8VD0 - chains D and E of the 4 polymer chains in the assembly; structure by X-ray diffraction, 2.40 A resolution.

# Chain D
Molecule: T-CELL-RECEPTOR, TCR ET650-4 alpha
From: Homo sapiens
Chain sequence (206 residues; numbered 2 to 223; 16 numbers in that range are skipped by the numbering (no residue carries them; nothing is unmodelled there); the number before each row is that of its first residue):
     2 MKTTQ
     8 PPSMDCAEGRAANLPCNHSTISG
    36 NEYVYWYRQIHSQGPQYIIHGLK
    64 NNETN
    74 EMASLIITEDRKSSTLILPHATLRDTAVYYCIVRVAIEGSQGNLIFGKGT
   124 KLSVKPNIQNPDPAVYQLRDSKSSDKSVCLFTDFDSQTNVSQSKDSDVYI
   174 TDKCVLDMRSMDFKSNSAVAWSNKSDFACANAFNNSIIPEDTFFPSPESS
Not modelled in the structure: 220-223
Disulfide bonds: Cys23-Cys104, Cys152-Cys202

# Chain E
Molecule: T-CELL-RECEPTOR, TCR ET650-4 beta
From: Homo sapiens
Chain sequence (240 residues; row label = number of the first residue in the row; note: 24 numbers in that range are skipped by the numbering (no residue carries them; nothing is unmodelled there)):
     3 GVTQTPRYLIKTRGQQVTLSCSPISGH
    37 RSVSWYQQTPGQGLQFLFEYFS
    63 ETQRNKGNFP
    74 GRFSGRQF
    83 SNSRSEMNVSTLELGDSALYLCASSLRRGDTIYFGEGSWLTVVEDLNKVF
   133 PPEVAVFEPSEAEISHTQKATLVCLATGFFPDHVELSWWVNGKEVHSGVC
   183 TDPQPLKEQPALNDSRYALSSRLRVSATFWQNPRNHFRCQVQF
   237 YGLSENDEWTQDRAKPVTQIVSAEAWGRAD
Disulfide bonds: Cys23-Cys104, Cys156-Cys221

# Chain D / chain E interface
Disulfides between the chains: Cys177(D)-Cys182(E)
Residue-residue contacts (94; chain D residue first):
  Tyr40(D) with Thr113(E), hydrogen bond
  Tyr42(D) with Thr113(E); Ile114(E), hydrogen bond (side chain-backbone); Phe116(E), hydrophobic
  Gln44(D) with Gln44(E), hydrogen bond
  His46(D) with Pro185(E)
  Ser47(D) with Trp121(E)
  Gln48(D) with Glu118(E)
  Gly49(D) with Leu103(E); Gly117(E); Glu118(E), hydrogen bond (backbone-side chain)
  Pro50(D) with Leu50(E), hydrophobic; Leu103(E); Phe116(E)
  Tyr52(D) with Thr113(E); Tyr115(E), hydrophobic
  His55(D) with Thr113(E)
  Arg107(D) with Gly111(E), hydrogen bond (side chain-backbone); Asp112(E), hydrogen bond (side chain-backbone); Thr113(E); Ile114(E)
  Gly112(D) with Asn67(E)
  Ser113(D) with Asn67(E)
  Gln114(D) with Asn67(E), hydrogen bond (backbone-side chain); Arg110(E), hydrogen bond (backbone-side chain)
  Asn116(D) with Phe52(E); Asn67(E), hydrogen bond
  Leu117(D) with Tyr42(E), hydrogen bond (backbone-side chain); Ile114(E), hydrophobic
  Phe119(D) with Tyr42(E), hydrophobic; Leu50(E), hydrophobic; Phe116(E), hydrophobic
  Asp135(D) with His148(E), salt bridge
  Tyr139(D) with Ser142(E); Ala144(E); Glu145(E); His148(E), hydrogen bond; Thr149(E)
  Gln140(D) with Ser142(E)
  Leu141(D) with Phe139(E); Glu140(E); Thr153(E); Val155(E), hydrophobic
  Arg142(D) with Phe139(E); Glu140(E), hydrogen bond (backbone-backbone)
  Asp143(D) with Ala137(E); Val138(E); Phe139(E)
  Ser144(D) with Val138(E), hydrogen bond (backbone-backbone); Glu140(E); Glu260(E), hydrogen bond (side chain-backbone); Ala261(E)
  Lys149(D) with Ala137(E); Phe139(E)
  Ser150(D) with Phe139(E)
  Val151(D) with Phe139(E), hydrophobic; Leu157(E), hydrophobic
  Leu153(D) with Thr153(E)
  Thr155(D) with Arg206(E), hydrogen bond
  Asp156(D) with Thr149(E); Arg206(E), salt bridge
  Tyr172(D) with Leu188(E), hydrophobic; Glu190(E), hydrogen bond (side chain-backbone)
  Ile173(D) with Leu188(E)
  Thr174(D) with Asp184(E); Ser202(E); Arg204(E)
  Cys177(D) with Cys182(E), disulfide; Thr183(E); Arg204(E)
  Val178(D) with Cys182(E), hydrogen bond (backbone-side chain)
  Leu179(D) with Gly180(E); Cys182(E), hydrophobic; Arg206(E)
  Asp180(D) with Ser179(E), hydrogen bond (backbone-side chain); Gly180(E), hydrogen bond (backbone-backbone)
  Met181(D) with Lys151(E); Ser179(E); Arg206(E); Val207(E)
  Arg182(D) with His178(E); Ser179(E), hydrogen bond (backbone-side chain)
  Phe186(D) with Lys151(E); Arg206(E)
  Ser188(D) with Arg206(E), hydrogen bond
  Ser190(D) with Arg204(E), hydrogen bond (backbone-side chain)
  Ala191(D) with Arg204(E)
  Val192(D) with Val155(E), hydrophobic; Ser202(E); Arg204(E)
  Trp194(D) with Leu157(E), hydrophobic; Ala200(E), hydrophobic
  Phe216(D) with His148(E)
  Pro218(D) with Ala144(E), hydrophobic
Interface residues without a listed pair, chain D (51 interface residues in all): Ile118, Ser169, Asp175, Ser183
Interface residues without a listed pair, chain E (52 interface residues in all): Arg9, Leu101, Pro141, Leu154, Val181, Lys189, Ser208

# Overview
The interface between chain D and chain E involves 51 residues on one side and 52 on the other, with 1
disulfide bond, 22 hydrogen bonds and 2 salt bridges. Polar pairs include Asp135(D)-His148(E),
Asp156(D)-Arg206(E) and Tyr40(D)-Thr113(E).
Here chain D is T-CELL-RECEPTOR, TCR ET650-4 alpha and chain E is T-CELL-RECEPTOR, TCR ET650-4 beta, both from
Homo sapiens. Entry 8VD0 (Human TCR ET650-4 in complex with DQ8-InsC8-15-IAPP2) was determined by X-ray
diffraction together with 8VCX, 8VCY, 8VD2, 8VDD and 8VDU from the same study.
